PDB entry 3ZFE | X-ray diffraction, 2.70 A resolution | chains A and C of the 4 polymer chains in the assembly

# Chain A
Molecule: VP1
From: Human enterovirus 71
Reference sequence: A9X4C2 (A9X4C2_9ENTO); residues 1-298 here correspond to UniProt positions 566-863 (UniProt number = residue number + 565)
Amino-acid sequence (298 residues; numbered 1 to 298; the number before each row is that of its first residue):
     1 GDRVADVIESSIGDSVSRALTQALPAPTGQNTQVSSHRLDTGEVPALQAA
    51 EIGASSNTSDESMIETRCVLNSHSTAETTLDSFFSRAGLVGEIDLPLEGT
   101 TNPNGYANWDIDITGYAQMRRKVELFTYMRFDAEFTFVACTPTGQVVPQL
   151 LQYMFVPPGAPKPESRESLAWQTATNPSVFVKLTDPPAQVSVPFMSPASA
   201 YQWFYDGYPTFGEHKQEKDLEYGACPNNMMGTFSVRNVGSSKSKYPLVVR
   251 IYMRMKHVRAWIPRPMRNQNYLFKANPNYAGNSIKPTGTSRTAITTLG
Not modelled in the structure: 1
Bound ions: Na+ site 1: S15 (shared with 2 residues of chain B); Na+ site 2: T28, G29, N71; Na+ site 3: V44, L47 (shared with 2 residues of chain D); Na+ site 4: S56 (shared with Q221(C) of chain C); Na+ site 5 near S168 (its only coordinating residue here)
Residues lining bound ligands: sphingosine (SPH): I111, D112, I113, F135, F137, Y153, M154, F155, P177, S178, V179, V192, Y201, Q202, W203, N228, M230, F233
Reported in the primary citation:
  - binding site for sphingosine: V192

# Chain C
Molecule: VP3
From: Human enterovirus 71
Reference sequence: A9X4C2 (A9X4C2_9ENTO); residues 1-242 here correspond to UniProt positions 324-565 (UniProt number = residue number + 323)
Amino-acid sequence (242 residues; numbered 1 to 242; the number before each row is that of its first residue):
     1 GFPTEPKPGTNQFLTTDDGVSAPILPNFHPTPCIHIPGEVRNLLELCQVE
    51 TILEVNNVPTNATSLMERLRFPVSAQAGKGELCAVFRADPGRDGPWQSTM
   101 LGQLCGYYTQWSGSLEVTFMFTGSFMATGKMLIAYTPPGGPLPKDRATAM
   151 LGTHVIWDFGLQSSVTLVIPWISNTHYRAHARDGVFDYYTTGLVSIWYQT
   201 NYVVPIGAPNTAYIIALAAAQKNFTMKLCKDTSHILQTASIQ
Bound ions: Na+ site 1 near V20 (its only coordinating residue here); Na+ site 2: Q221 (shared with S56(A) of chain A)

# Chain A / chain C interface
Contacting residue pairs (169):
  S17(A) - H35(C)
  A23(A) - R41(C)
  Q30(A) - K222(C)  hydrogen bond (backbone-backbone)
  Q30(A) - N223(C)
  A46(A) - V165(C)
  A46(A) - T166(C)  hydrogen bond (backbone-backbone)
  L47(A) - S164(C)
  Q48(A) - Q162(C)
  Q48(A) - S163(C)
  Q48(A) - S164(C)  hydrogen bond (backbone-backbone)
  Q48(A) - T166(C)
  A50(A) - M120(C)  hydrophobic
  A50(A) - S164(C)  hydrogen bond (backbone-side chain)
  A50(A) - L217(C)  hydrophobic
  E51(A) - M120(C)
  E51(A) - S163(C)  hydrogen bond
  S55(A) - Q48(C)  hydrogen bond (side chain-backbone)
  S55(A) - V49(C)
  S55(A) - E50(C)  hydrogen bond (side chain-backbone)
  S56(A) - E50(C)
  S56(A) - E116(C)
  S56(A) - T118(C)
  S56(A) - T166(C)  hydrogen bond
  T58(A) - T166(C)
  T58(A) - Q221(C)  hydrogen bond (backbone-side chain)
  S59(A) - Q221(C)
  D60(A) - S114(C)  hydrogen bond
  D60(A) - V168(C)
  D60(A) - Q221(C)  hydrogen bond
  M63(A) - T166(C)
  M63(A) - V168(C)  hydrophobic
  I64(A) - T153(C)
  I64(A) - P170(C)  hydrophobic
  N71(A) - N223(C)
  H73(A) - S112(C)  hydrogen bond
  H73(A) - H176(C)  hydrogen bond
  H73(A) - Y177(C)
  S74(A) - T225(C)
  T75(A) - N42(C)  hydrogen bond (backbone-side chain)
  T75(A) - L44(C)
  E77(A) - Y108(C)  hydrogen bond (backbone-side chain)
  E77(A) - K227(C)
  E77(A) - L228(C)  hydrogen bond (side chain-backbone)
  E77(A) - C229(C)  hydrogen bond (side chain-backbone)
  T78(A) - N42(C)  hydrogen bond
  T78(A) - L43(C)  hydrogen bond (backbone-backbone)
  T78(A) - L44(C)
  T78(A) - Y108(C)
  T78(A) - M226(C)
  T79(A) - R41(C)
  T79(A) - N42(C)
  L80(A) - V40(C)
  L80(A) - R41(C)
  F83(A) - L43(C)  hydrophobic
  F83(A) - Y107(C)  hydrophobic
  F83(A) - Y108(C)
  R86(A) - T16(C)
  R86(A) - C229(C)
  A87(A) - F13(C)  hydrophobic
  A87(A) - T15(C)  hydrogen bond (backbone-backbone)
  G115(A) - I241(C)
  A117(A) - I235(C)  hydrophobic
  A117(A) - L236(C)
  A117(A) - Q237(C)
  A117(A) - I241(C)
  Q118(A) - D231(C)
  Q118(A) - I235(C)
  R121(A) - Q103(C)  hydrogen bond
  R121(A) - Y107(C)  hydrogen bond
  R121(A) - T232(C)
  R121(A) - L236(C)
  K122(A) - Y107(C)
  L125(A) - M100(C)  hydrophobic
  L125(A) - L104(C)  hydrophobic
  F126(A) - V40(C)  hydrophobic
  F126(A) - L43(C)  hydrophobic
  Y128(A) - I36(C)  hydrophobic
  R130(A) - P30(C)
  R130(A) - T31(C)  hydrogen bond (side chain-backbone)
  R130(A) - C33(C)
  E134(A) - G19(C)
  E134(A) - S21(C)  hydrogen bond
  T136(A) - F13(C)
  P177(A) - I24(C)
  P186(A) - N11(C)
  P187(A) - F13(C)  hydrophobic
  Q189(A) - S21(C)  hydrogen bond
  V190(A) - S21(C)
  V190(A) - A22(C)
  V190(A) - I24(C)  hydrophobic
  S191(A) - S21(C)  hydrogen bond (side chain-backbone)
  S191(A) - A22(C)  hydrogen bond (backbone-backbone)
  S191(A) - P23(C)
  S191(A) - I24(C)  hydrogen bond (backbone-backbone)
  V192(A) - I24(C)  hydrophobic
  P193(A) - F28(C)  hydrophobic
  F194(A) - F28(C)
  F194(A) - P30(C)
  M195(A) - L25(C)  hydrophobic
  M195(A) - F28(C)  hydrophobic
  S196(A) - T31(C)  hydrogen bond (backbone-side chain)
  P197(A) - T31(C)
  A198(A) - T31(C)
  S199(A) - P32(C)  hydrogen bond (side chain-backbone)
  S199(A) - I34(C)  hydrogen bond (side chain-backbone)
  R254(A) - D17(C)
  R254(A) - D18(C)  salt bridge
  R254(A) - G19(C)  hydrogen bond (side chain-backbone)
  R259(A) - C33(C)
  R259(A) - E39(C)  salt bridge
  A260(A) - E39(C)
  A260(A) - V40(C)  hydrogen bond (backbone-backbone)
  W261(A) - C33(C)  hydrophobic
  W261(A) - I36(C)  hydrogen bond (side chain-backbone)
  W261(A) - P37(C)
  W261(A) - G38(C)
  W261(A) - E39(C)
  I262(A) - P37(C)
  I262(A) - G38(C)  hydrogen bond (backbone-backbone)
  P263(A) - V40(C)
  P263(A) - L46(C)  hydrophobic
  R264(A) - M100(C)
  M266(A) - Q103(C)
  M266(A) - Y107(C)  hydrophobic
  R267(A) - L236(C)
  Q269(A) - L236(C)
  N270(A) - L236(C)
  N270(A) - Q237(C)
  N270(A) - T238(C)
  Y271(A) - L236(C)  hydrogen bond (backbone-backbone)
  Y271(A) - I241(C)  hydrophobic
  L272(A) - I241(C)
  L272(A) - Q242(C)  hydrogen bond (backbone-backbone)
  F273(A) - I241(C)
  F273(A) - Q242(C)
  K274(A) - I241(C)
  K274(A) - Q242(C)  hydrogen bond (backbone-backbone)
  I284(A) - L65(C)  hydrophobic
  P286(A) - L65(C)  hydrophobic
  P286(A) - R68(C)
  T287(A) - E54(C)
  T287(A) - Q97(C)
  G288(A) - R68(C)
  G288(A) - Q97(C)
  T289(A) - N57(C)  hydrogen bond (backbone-side chain)
  T289(A) - R68(C)
  T289(A) - D93(C)
  T289(A) - Q97(C)  hydrogen bond (backbone-side chain)
  S290(A) - N57(C)
  S290(A) - T60(C)
  S290(A) - R68(C)  hydrogen bond
  R291(A) - V55(C)  hydrogen bond (side chain-backbone)
  R291(A) - N57(C)  hydrogen bond
  R291(A) - V58(C)
  R291(A) - V85(C)  hydrogen bond (side chain-backbone)
  T292(A) - V58(C)
  A293(A) - V58(C)
  I294(A) - V55(C)
  I294(A) - N56(C)
  I294(A) - V58(C)
  I294(A) - F71(C)  hydrophobic
  I294(A) - C83(C)
  I294(A) - A84(C)
  I294(A) - V85(C)  hydrogen bond (backbone-backbone)
  T295(A) - L82(C)
  T295(A) - C83(C)
  L297(A) - V85(C)  hydrophobic
  L297(A) - R87(C)
  L297(A) - L193(C)  hydrophobic
Also at the interface, not in a pair above, chain A (91 interface residues in all): G29, A49, A54, S82, T114, Y116, R120, V138, F155, Y252, P265, N268, K285
Also at the interface, not in a pair above, chain C (94 interface residues in all): V20, F86, G94, P95, S98, L142, V155, D158

# Summary
Chain A and chain C form an interface of 91 and 94 residues respectively, with 45 hydrogen bonds and 2 salt
bridges. Polar contacts include R254(A)-D18(C), R259(A)-E39(C) and A50(A)-S164(C). Sphingosine is bound
between chain A and chain C. T28(A), G29(A) and N71(A) form the Na+ site 2. From the paper: a binding site for
sphingosine at V192(A).
Chain A is VP1 and chain C is VP3, both from Human enterovirus 71; the structure, Human enterovirus 71 in
complex with capsid binding inhibitor WIN51711, was determined by X-ray diffraction, deposited together with
3ZFF and 3ZFG.
